Entry 6TYL (X-ray diffraction, 3.30 A resolution); this record covers chains A and B of the 5 polymer chains in the assembly.

== Chain A ==
Protein: Resistance to inhibitors of cholinesterase 8 homolog A (C. elegans)
Organism: Rattus norvegicus
UniProtKB: B1H241 (B1H241_RAT); residue numbers follow UniProt; this construct covers 1-491
Chain sequence (492 residues; row label = number of the first residue in the row; numbering starts at 0):
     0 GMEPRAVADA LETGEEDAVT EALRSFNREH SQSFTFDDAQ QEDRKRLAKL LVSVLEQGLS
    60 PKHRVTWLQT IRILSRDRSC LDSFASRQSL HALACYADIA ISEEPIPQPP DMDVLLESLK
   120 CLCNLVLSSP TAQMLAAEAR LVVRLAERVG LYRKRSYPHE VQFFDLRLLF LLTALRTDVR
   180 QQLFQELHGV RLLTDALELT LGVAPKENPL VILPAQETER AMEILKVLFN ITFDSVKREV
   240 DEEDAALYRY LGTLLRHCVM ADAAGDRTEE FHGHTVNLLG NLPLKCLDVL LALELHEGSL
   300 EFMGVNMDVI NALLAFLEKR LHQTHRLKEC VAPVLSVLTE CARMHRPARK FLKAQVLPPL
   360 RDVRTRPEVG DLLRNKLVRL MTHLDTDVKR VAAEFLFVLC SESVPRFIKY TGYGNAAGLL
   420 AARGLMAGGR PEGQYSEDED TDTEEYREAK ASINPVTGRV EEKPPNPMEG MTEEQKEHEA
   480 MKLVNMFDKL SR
Not modelled in the structure: 0, 423-429
Construct notes: expression tag (0); engineered mutation Phe232 (Tyr in B1H241)
Modified residues: Ser435 (phosphoserine; SEP); Thr440 (phosphothreonine; TPO)
Reported in the primary citation:
  - post-translational modification sites: Ser435, Thr440
  - mutagenesis - Y412A: unchanged catalytic activity with Guanine nucleotide-binding protein G(i) subunit alpha-1 (chain B)
  - mutagenesis - A415W, E478A, E478K, L482D: decreased catalytic activity with Guanine nucleotide-binding protein G(i) subunit alpha-1 (chain B)

== Chain B ==
Protein: Guanine nucleotide-binding protein G(i) subunit alpha-1
Organism: Rattus norvegicus
UniProtKB: P10824 (GNAI1_RAT); residues 1-354 here = UniProt positions 1-354
Chain sequence (354 residues; numbered 1 to 354; the number before each row is that of its first residue):
     1 MGCTLSAEDK AAVERSKMID RNLREDGEKA AREVKLLLLG AGESGKSTIV KQMKIIHEAG
    61 YSEEECKQYK AVVYSNTIQS IIAIIRAMGR LKIDFGDAAR ADDARQLFVL AGAAEEGFMT
   121 AELAGVIKRL WKDSGVQACF NRSREYQLND SAAYYLNDLD RIAQPNYIPT QQDVLRTRVK
   181 TTGIVETHFT FKDLHFKMFD VGGQRSERKK WIHCFEGVTA IIFCVALSDY DLVLAEDEEM
   241 NRMHESMKLF DSICNNKWFT DTSIILFLNK KDLFEEKIKK SPLTICYPEY AGSNTYEEAA
   301 AYIQCQFEDL NKRKDTKEIY THFTCATDTK NVQFVFDAVT DVIIKNNLKD CGLF
Not modelled in the structure: 1-31, 51-183
UniProt features mapped onto this chain:
  - region: Lys35 to Thr48 (G1 motif), Asp173 to Thr181 (G2 motif), Phe196 to Arg205 (G3 motif), Ile265 to Asp272 (G4 motif), Thr324 to Thr329 (G5 motif)
  - binding site (GTP): Glu43 to Thr48, Asp150, Ser151, Leu175 to Arg178, Asp200 to Gln204, Asn269 to Asp272, Ala326
  - binding site (Mg(2+)): Ser47, Thr181
  - lipidation: Gly2 (N-myristoyl glycine), Cys3 (S-palmitoyl cysteine)
  - mutagenesis: Gly2 (G2A: Abolishes myristoylation and palmitoylation), Cys3 (C3S: Abolishes palmitoylation), Glu43 (E43A: Mildly impairs receptor binding; mildly decreases basal and receptor-stimulated GDP exchange), Asn149 (N149I: Inhibits interaction with RGS14. Does not inhibit interaction with RIC8A), Phe189 (F189Y: Increases basal GDP exchange rate; no effect on receptor-stimulated GDP exchange), Phe191 (F191Y: No effect on basal GDP exchange rate; mildly decreases receptor-stimulated GDP exchange), Gln204 (Q204L: Expected to have lost GTPase activity; inhibits the forskolin-mediated increase of cellular cAMP levels. Does not inhibit interaction with RGS14 at centrosomes), Thr329 (T329A: Increases basal GDP exchange rate and inhibits the forskolin-mediated increase of cellular cAMP levels), Val332 (V332A: Increases basal GDP exchange rate), Phe336 (F336A/C: Increases basal GDP exchange rate; mildly decreases receptor-stimulated GDP exchange; F336Y: Strongly increases basal GDP exchange rate; mildly decreases receptor-stimulated GDP exchange), Lys345 (K345L: Mildly impairs receptor binding; mildly decreases basal and receptor-stimulated GDP exchange)

== Chain A / chain B interface ==
Pairs across the interface (94; chain A residue first):
  Ser32(A) with Leu353(B)
  Phe33(A) with Leu353(B), hydrophobic
  Arg75(A) with Phe354(B), hydrogen bond (side chain-backbone)
  Asn123(A) with Phe354(B), hydrogen bond (side chain-backbone)
  Leu126(A) with Gly352(B)
  Phe162(A) with Phe354(B), hydrophobic
  Phe163(A) with Phe354(B), hydrophobic
  Arg166(A) with Cys351(B); Gly352(B); Phe354(B)
  Phe169(A) with Asn347(B); Leu348(B); Cys351(B), hydrophobic
  Leu174(A) with Leu348(B), hydrophobic
  Phe228(A) with Thr340(B); Ile343(B), hydrophobic; Ile344(B), hydrophobic
  Asn229(A) with Ile344(B)
  Phe232(A) with Thr340(B); Ile344(B), hydrophobic
  His273(A) with Asn347(B), hydrogen bond
  Asn276(A) with Ile343(B)
  Arg325(A) with Asn346(B)
  Lys327(A) with Val339(B)
  Glu328(A) with Ile343(B); Asn346(B)
  Ala331(A) with Val339(B), hydrophobic
  Ser335(A) with Phe336(B)
  Arg365(A) with Glu318(B), salt bridge
  Glu367(A) with Glu318(B); Tyr320(B)
  Met380(A) with His322(B), hydrogen bond (backbone-side chain)
  Thr381(A) with Thr321(B); His322(B)
  His382(A) with Phe323(B)
  Leu383(A) with Tyr296(B), hydrogen bond (backbone-side chain); Glu297(B); Ala301(B), hydrophobic; Phe323(B), hydrophobic
  Asp384(A) with Glu297(B)
  Thr385(A) with Lys271(B), hydrogen bond; Phe323(B)
  Asp386(A) with Val335(B); Ala338(B)
  Lys388(A) with His322(B); Phe323(B), hydrogen bond (side chain-backbone)
  Arg389(A) with Cys325(B), hydrogen bond; Val335(B)
  Pro404(A) with Phe191(B); Lys192(B)
  Tyr412(A) with Tyr320(B), hydrophobic; His322(B), hydrogen bond (backbone-side chain)
  Ala415(A) with Ile265(B), hydrophobic; Phe267(B)
  Ala416(A) with His322(B)
  Leu418(A) with Ile49(B)
  Leu419(A) with Thr48(B); Ile49(B); Val50(B); Thr327(B), hydrogen bond (backbone-side chain)
  Ala420(A) with Thr327(B)
  Ala421(A) with Thr327(B), hydrogen bond (backbone-side chain)
  Arg422(A) with Gln333(B); Val335(B)
  Ile452(A) with Thr219(B)
  Asn453(A) with Arg32(B), hydrogen bond (side chain-backbone); Val34(B)
  Pro454(A) with Val34(B), hydrophobic; Ala220(B), hydrophobic
  Lys462(A) with Asp261(B)
  Asn465(A) with Lys257(B); Thr260(B)
  Pro466(A) with Trp258(B)
  Glu472(A) with Trp211(B)
  Gln474(A) with Asn256(B), hydrogen bond; Lys257(B)
  Lys475(A) with Ile212(B)
  His477(A) with Ser252(B); Asn256(B), hydrogen bond
  Glu478(A) with His213(B), salt bridge
  Met480(A) with Ser252(B), hydrogen bond
  Lys481(A) with Leu39(B); Asp200(B), salt bridge
  Leu482(A) with Gly202(B); Gly203(B)
  Val483(A) with Glu245(B)
  Asn484(A) with Ala41(B); Gly42(B); Glu245(B), hydrogen bond; Leu249(B)
  Met485(A) with Gly40(B); Gly42(B); Asp200(B)
  Asp487(A) with Glu43(B)
Also at the interface, not in a pair above, chain A (71 interface residues in all): Arg71, Leu170, Ala173, Arg179, Lys225, Lys236, Gly279, Asn280, Pro332, Val455, Arg458, Met470, Phe486
Also at the interface, not in a pair above, chain B (66 interface residues in all): Glu33, Leu234, Ser263, Thr324, Ala326, Asp328, Val332, Phe334, Asp337, Val342
Interface features reported in the paper:
  - interface residues, chain A: Gly411(A), Ser451(A)

== Summary ==
71 residues of chain A face 66 of chain B across their interface; the contacts include 16 hydrogen bonds and 3
salt bridges. Polar pairs include Arg365(A)-Glu318(B), Glu478(A)-His213(B) and Lys481(A)-Asp200(B). From the
paper: A415W, E478A and E478K of chain A, among others, reduce catalytic activity with Guanine
nucleotide-binding protein G(i) subunit alpha-1 (chain B); interface residues Gly411(A) and Ser451(A); 5
substitutions were tested in all.
Chain A is Resistance to inhibitors of cholinesterase 8 homolog A (C. elegans) and chain B is Guanine
nucleotide-binding protein G(i) subunit alpha-1, both from Rattus norvegicus; the structure, Crystal structure
of mammalian Ric-8A:Galpha(i):nanobody complex, was determined by X-ray diffraction together with 6UKT from
the same study.
